Entry 9DLS (electron microscopy, 3.37 A resolution); this record covers chains A and B of the 7 polymer chains in the assembly.

# Chain A (and B)
Name: Replicative DNA helicase
Source organism: Vibrio cholerae
Notes: EC 5.6.2.3; chain B of this document is another copy of the same molecule, construct and numbering; everything in this record applies to it too
Reference sequence: A0A085R2T8 (A0A085R2T8_VIBCL); residue numbers follow UniProt; this construct covers 1-468
Sequence (468 residues; row label = number of the first residue in the row):
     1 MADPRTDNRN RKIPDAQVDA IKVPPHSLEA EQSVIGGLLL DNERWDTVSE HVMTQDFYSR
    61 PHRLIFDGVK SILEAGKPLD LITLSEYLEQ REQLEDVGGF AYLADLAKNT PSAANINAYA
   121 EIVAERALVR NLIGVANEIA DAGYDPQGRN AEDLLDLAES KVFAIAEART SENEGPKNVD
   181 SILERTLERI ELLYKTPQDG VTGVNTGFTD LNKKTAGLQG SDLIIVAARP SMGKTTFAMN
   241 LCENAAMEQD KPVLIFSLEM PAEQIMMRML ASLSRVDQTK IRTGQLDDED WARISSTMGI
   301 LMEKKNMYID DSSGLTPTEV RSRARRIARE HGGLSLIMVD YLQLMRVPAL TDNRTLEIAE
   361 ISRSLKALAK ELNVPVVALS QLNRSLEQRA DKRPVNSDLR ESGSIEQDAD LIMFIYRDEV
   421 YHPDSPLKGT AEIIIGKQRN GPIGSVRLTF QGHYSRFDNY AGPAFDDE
Unresolved in the structure: 1-21, 462-468 (chain B: 1-21, 463-468)
Ion coordination: Mg2+: Thr235 (together with ATP-gamma-S)
Ligand contacts: ATP-gamma-S (AGS; phosphothiophosphoric acid-adenylate ester): Arg229, Pro230, Ser231, Met232, Gly233, Lys234, Thr235, Thr236, Glu259, Arg268, Gln278, Thr279, Arg282, Gln381, Arg417, Phe450, Gly452
Reported in the primary citation:
  - binding site for ATP-gamma-S: Lys234, Arg439
  - mutagenesis - E259A: abolished catalytic activity on ATP
  - catalytic residues: Glu259

# Interface between chain A and chain B
Residue-residue contacts (28):
  Pro78(A) - Asn115(B)
  Asp80(A) - Asn115(B)  hydrogen bond
  Ile82(A) - Glu29(B)
  Ile82(A) - Ser33(B)
  Ile82(A) - Tyr119(B)
  Glu86(A) - Ile122(B)
  Glu86(A) - Arg126(B)  salt bridge
  Gln90(A) - Arg126(B)  hydrogen bond
  Glu174(A) - Arg326(B)
  Gly175(A) - Arg326(B)
  Pro176(A) - Arg326(B)
  Lys177(A) - Tyr308(B)
  Lys177(A) - Ile309(B)
  Lys177(A) - Asp311(B)  salt bridge
  Asn178(A) - Tyr308(B)  hydrogen bond
  Val179(A) - Leu301(B)  hydrophobic
  Val179(A) - Met307(B)
  Asp180(A) - Met302(B)
  Ile182(A) - Ala262(B)  hydrophobic
  Ile182(A) - Met266(B)  hydrophobic
  Ile182(A) - Ile309(B)  hydrophobic
  Leu183(A) - Met298(B)  hydrophobic
  Thr186(A) - Glu263(B)
  Thr186(A) - Met266(B)
  Thr186(A) - Met267(B)
  Arg189(A) - Glu263(B)  salt bridge
  Leu193(A) - Arg282(B)
  Glu406(A) - Arg346(B)  salt bridge
Also at the interface, not in a pair above, chain A (23 interface residues in all): Phe100, Ile190, Ser397, Gly441, Pro442
Also at the interface, not in a pair above, chain B (30 interface residues in all): Ser27, Pro111, Pro261, Gln264, Leu270, Ile281, Lys305, Asn306, Arg323, Ile327

# Summary
Chain A and chain B form an interface of 23 and 30 residues respectively, with 3 hydrogen bonds and 4 salt
bridges. Among the polar pairs are Glu86(A)-Arg126(B), Lys177(A)-Asp311(B) and Arg189(A)-Glu263(B). Chain A
binds ATP-gamma-S. The paper reports the catalytic residue Glu259(A); E259A of chain A abolishes catalytic
activity on ATP.
Chain A and chain B are both Replicative DNA helicase (Vibrio cholerae); the structure, Vibrio cholerae DnaB,
was determined by electron microscopy.
